4IHL - chains B and P of the 3 polymer chains in the assembly; structure by X-ray diffraction, 2.20 A resolution.

== Chain B ==
Protein: 14-3-3 protein zeta/delta
From: Homo sapiens
UniProtKB: P63104 (1433Z_HUMAN); numbering as in UniProt (aligned over 1-230)
Amino-acid sequence (235 residues; row label = number of the first residue in the row; numbers below 1 keep their minus sign (Gly-4 is residue -4)):
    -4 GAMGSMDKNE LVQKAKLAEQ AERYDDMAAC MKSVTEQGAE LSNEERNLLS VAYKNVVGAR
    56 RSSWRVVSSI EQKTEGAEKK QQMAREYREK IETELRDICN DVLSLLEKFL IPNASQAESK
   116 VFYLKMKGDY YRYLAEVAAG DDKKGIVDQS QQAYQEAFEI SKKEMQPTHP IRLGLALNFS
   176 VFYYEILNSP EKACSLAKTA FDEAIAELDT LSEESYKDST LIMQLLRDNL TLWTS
Not modelled in the structure: -4 to 0, 71-72, 136
Sequence notes: expression tag (-4 to 0)
Bound ions: K+ near Asp124 (its only coordinating residue here)
Residues lining bound ligands: Cotylenin A (1F5; (1R,3aS,4R,5R,6R,9aR,10E)-6-({(1S,2R,4S,5R,6R,8S,9S)-5-hydroxy-2-(methoxymethyl)-9-methyl-9-[(2S)-oxiran-2-yl]-3,7,10,1 1-tetraoxatricyclo[6.2.1.0~1,6~]undec-4-yl}oxy)-1-(methoxymethyl)-4,9a-dimethyl-7-(propan-2-yl)-1,2,3,3a,4,5,6,8,9,9a-de cahydrodicyclopenta[a,d][8]annulene-1,5-diol): Glu14, Arg41, Asn42, Leu43, Ser45, Val46, Phe117, Lys120, Met121, Pro165, Ile166, Asp213, Leu216, Ile217

== Chain P ==
Protein: RAF proto-oncogene serine/threonine-protein kinase
Notes: EC 2.7.11.1
UniProtKB: P04049 (RAF1_HUMAN); numbering as in UniProt (aligned over 229-264)
Amino-acid sequence (36 residues; each row starts with the number of its first residue):
   229 QHRYSTPHAF TFNTSSPSSE GSLSQRQRST STPNVH
Not modelled in the structure: 229, 238-254, 264
Modified / non-standard residues: Ser233 (phosphoserine; SEP); Ser259 (phosphoserine; SEP)
Residues lining bound ligands:
  - Cotylenin A (1F5; (1R,3aS,4R,5R,6R,9aR,10E)-6-({(1S,2R,4S,5R,6R,8S,9S)-5-hydroxy-2-(methoxymethyl)-9-methyl-9-[(2S)-oxiran-2-yl]-3,7,10,1 1-tetraoxatricyclo[6.2.1.0~1,6~]undec-4-yl}oxy)-1-(methoxymethyl)-4,9a-dimethyl-7-(propan-2-yl)-1,2,3,3a,4,5,6,8,9,9a-de cahydrodicyclopenta[a,d][8]annulene-1,5-diol), molecule 1: Thr234, Pro235, Ala237
  - Cotylenin A (1F5), molecule 2: Thr260, Pro261, Asn262, Val263

== How chain B and chain P interact ==
Pairs across the interface (25):
  Lys49(B) with Ser233(P); Thr234(P); Pro235(P); His236(P)
  Arg56(B) with Ser233(P)
  Lys120(B) with Thr234(P)
  Arg127(B) with Ser233(P)
  Tyr128(B) with Ser233(P)
  Gly169(B) with Thr234(P)
  Leu172(B) with Tyr232(P); Ser233(P); Thr234(P)
  Asn173(B) with Ser233(P); Thr234(P), hydrogen bond (side chain-backbone)
  Val176(B) with Arg231(P); Tyr232(P)
  Glu180(B) with Arg231(P), salt bridge
  Leu220(B) with Tyr232(P), hydrophobic; Pro235(P)
  Asp223(B) with Tyr232(P)
  Asn224(B) with Arg231(P); Tyr232(P), hydrogen bond (side chain-backbone)
  Leu227(B) with His230(P); Arg231(P)
  Trp228(B) with Arg231(P)
Interface residues without a listed pair, chain B (18 interface residues in all): Val46, Leu216, Ile217
Interface residues without a listed pair, chain P (8 interface residues in all): Ala237

== In short ==
18 residues of chain B face 8 of chain P across their interface; the contacts include 2 hydrogen bonds and 1
salt bridge. Among the polar pairs are Glu180(B)-Arg231(P), Asn173(B)-Thr234(P) and Asn224(B)-Tyr232(P). One
Cotylenin A molecule is bound between chain B and chain P.
Here chain B is 14-3-3 protein zeta/delta (Homo sapiens) and chain P is RAF proto-oncogene
serine/threonine-protein kinase. Entry 4IHL (Human 14-3-3 isoform zeta in complex with a diphoyphorylated
C-RAF peptide and Cotylenin A) was determined by X-ray diffraction, deposited together with 4IEA.
